6ZJD - chain A; structure by X-ray diffraction, 1.75 A resolution.

# Chain A
Name: GTP:AMP phosphotransferase AK3, mitochondrial
From: Homo sapiens
Notes: EC 2.7.4.10
UniProtKB: Q9UIJ7 (KAD3_HUMAN); residues 1-227 here = UniProt positions 1-227
Chain sequence (227 residues; row label = number of the first residue in the row):
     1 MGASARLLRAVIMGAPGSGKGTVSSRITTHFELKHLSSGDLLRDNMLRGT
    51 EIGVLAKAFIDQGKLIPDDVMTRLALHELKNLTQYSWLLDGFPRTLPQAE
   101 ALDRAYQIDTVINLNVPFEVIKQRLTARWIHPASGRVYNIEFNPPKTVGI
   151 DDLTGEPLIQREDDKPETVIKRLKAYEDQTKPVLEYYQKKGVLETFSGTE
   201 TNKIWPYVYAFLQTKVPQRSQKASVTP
Not modelled in the structure: 1-5, 220-227
Metal / ion sites: Na+ site 1 near D40 (its only coordinating residue here); Mg2+ near N143 (its only coordinating residue here)
Residues lining bound ligands: ATP (adenosine-5'-triphosphate): P16, K20, S38, G39, L42, R43, I60, K64, L65, I66, M71, G91, F92, R94, Q98, R172

# Summary
Ligands of chain A: ATP.
Chain A is GTP:AMP phosphotransferase AK3, mitochondrial (Homo sapiens); the structure, Crystal structure of
human adenylate kinase 3, AK3, in complex with inhibitor ATP, was determined by X-ray diffraction, deposited
together with 6ZJB and 6ZJE.
